2BNE - chains A and B; structure by X-ray diffraction, 2.30 A resolution.

== Chain A (and B) ==
Protein: Uridylate kinase
Organism: Escherichia coli
Notes: EC 2.7.4.4; chain B of this document is another copy of the same molecule, construct and numbering; everything in this record applies to it too
Reference sequence: P29464 (PYRH_ECOLI); residues 2-241 here correspond to UniProt positions 1-240 (UniProt number = residue number - 1)
Amino-acid sequence (241 residues; row label = number of the first residue in the row):
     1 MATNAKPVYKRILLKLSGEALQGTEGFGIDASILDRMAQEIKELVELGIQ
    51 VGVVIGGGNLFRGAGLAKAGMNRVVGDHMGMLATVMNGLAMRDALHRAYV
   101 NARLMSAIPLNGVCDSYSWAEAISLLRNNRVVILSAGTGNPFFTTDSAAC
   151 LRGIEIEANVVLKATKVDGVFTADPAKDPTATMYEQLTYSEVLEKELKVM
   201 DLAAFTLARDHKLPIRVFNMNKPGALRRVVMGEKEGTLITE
Unresolved in the structure: 1-4, 176-178 (chain B: 1-2, 26)
Sequence notes: engineered mutation Asn-159 (Asp158 in P29464)
Ligand contacts: uridine-5'-monophosphate (U5P): Gly-18, Gly-56, Gly-57, Gly-58, Phe-61, Arg-62, Gly-63, Ala-64, Gly-76, Asp-77, Gly-80, Met-81, Thr-84, Ala-136, Gly-137, Thr-138, Gly-139, Asn-140, Pro-141, Phe-142, Phe-143, Thr-144, Thr-145

== Interface between chain A and chain B ==
Residue-residue contacts (52):
  Phe-27(A) / Phe-27(B)  hydrophobic
  Gly-28(A) / Phe-27(B)
  Ile-29(A) / Phe-61(B)  hydrophobic
  Ile-29(A) / Met-79(B)  hydrophobic
  Ala-31(A) / Ala-69(B)
  Leu-60(A) / Phe-27(B)  hydrophobic
  Leu-60(A) / Phe-61(B)  hydrophobic
  Phe-61(A) / Ile-29(B)  hydrophobic
  Phe-61(A) / Leu-60(B)  hydrophobic
  Phe-61(A) / Met-86(B)  hydrophobic
  Gly-70(A) / Arg-97(B)  hydrogen bond (backbone-side chain)
  Met-71(A) / Ala-90(B)  hydrophobic
  Met-71(A) / Asp-93(B)
  Met-71(A) / Arg-97(B)
  Asn-72(A) / Asp-93(B)  hydrogen bond
  Asn-72(A) / Arg-97(B)
  Val-75(A) / Leu-89(B)
  Val-75(A) / Arg-92(B)
  Val-75(A) / Asp-93(B)
  Met-79(A) / Ile-29(B)  hydrophobic
  Met-79(A) / Met-86(B)
  Met-79(A) / Leu-89(B)  hydrophobic
  Met-79(A) / Ala-90(B)  hydrophobic
  Leu-82(A) / Val-85(B)  hydrophobic
  Leu-82(A) / Met-86(B)  hydrophobic
  Leu-82(A) / Leu-89(B)  hydrophobic
  Ala-83(A) / Met-86(B)
  Val-85(A) / Leu-82(B)  hydrophobic
  Met-86(A) / Phe-61(B)  hydrophobic
  Met-86(A) / Met-79(B)
  Met-86(A) / Leu-82(B)  hydrophobic
  Met-86(A) / Ala-83(B)
  Met-86(A) / Met-86(B)  hydrophobic
  Leu-89(A) / Val-75(B)
  Leu-89(A) / Met-79(B)  hydrophobic
  Leu-89(A) / Leu-82(B)  hydrophobic
  Ala-90(A) / Met-71(B)  hydrophobic
  Ala-90(A) / Met-79(B)  hydrophobic
  Arg-92(A) / Val-75(B)
  Asp-93(A) / Met-71(B)
  Asp-93(A) / Asn-72(B)  hydrogen bond
  Asp-93(A) / Val-75(B)
  Arg-97(A) / Gly-70(B)  hydrogen bond (side chain-backbone)
  Arg-97(A) / Met-71(B)
  Arg-97(A) / Asn-72(B)
  Ile-108(A) / Val-113(B)  hydrophobic
  Pro-109(A) / Pro-109(B)
  Pro-109(A) / Leu-110(B)
  Leu-110(A) / Pro-109(B)
  Leu-110(A) / Leu-110(B)  hydrophobic
  Asn-111(A) / Pro-109(B)  hydrogen bond (backbone-backbone)
  Val-113(A) / Ile-108(B)  hydrophobic
Other interface residues (no listed pair), chain A (28 interface residues in all): Asn-59, Ala-69, His-78
Other interface residues (no listed pair), chain B (27 interface residues in all): Gly-28, Ala-31, His-78, Asn-111

== Summary ==
28 residues of chain A face 27 of chain B across their interface, with 5 hydrogen bonds. Among the polar pairs
are Gly-70(A)/Arg-97(B), Asn-72(A)/Asp-93(B) and Asn-111(A)/Pro-109(B). Chain A binds
uridine-5'-monophosphate.
Both chains are Uridylate kinase (Escherichia coli). Entry 2BNE (The structure of E. coli UMP kinase in
complex with UMP) was determined by X-ray diffraction together with 2BND and 2BNF from the same study.
